Entry 8EDX (electron microscopy, 2.81 A resolution); this record covers chains C and D of the 6 polymer chains in the assembly.

# Chain C (and D)
Name: Tail Tube Protein gp93
Source organism: Oshimavirus P7426
Notes: chain D of this document is another copy of the same molecule, construct and numbering; everything in this record applies to it too
UniProt: A7XXS2 (A7XXS2_BP742); residues 1-348 here = UniProt positions 1-348
Amino-acid sequence (348 residues; row label = number of the first residue in the row):
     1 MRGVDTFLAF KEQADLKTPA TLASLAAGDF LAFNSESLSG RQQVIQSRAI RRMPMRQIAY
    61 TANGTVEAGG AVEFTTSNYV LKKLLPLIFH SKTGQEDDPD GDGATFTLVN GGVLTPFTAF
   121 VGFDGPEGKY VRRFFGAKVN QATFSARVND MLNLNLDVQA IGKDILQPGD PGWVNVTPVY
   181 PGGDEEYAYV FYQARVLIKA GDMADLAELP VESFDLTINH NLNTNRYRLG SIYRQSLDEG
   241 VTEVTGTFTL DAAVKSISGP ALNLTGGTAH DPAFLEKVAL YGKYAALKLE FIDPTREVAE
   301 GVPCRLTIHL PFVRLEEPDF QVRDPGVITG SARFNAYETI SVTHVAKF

# Interface between chain C and chain D
Contacting residue pairs (52; chain C residue first):
  Gln43(C) - Asn149(D)  hydrogen bond
  Ile45(C) - Asn149(D)
  Ile45(C) - Phe191(D)  hydrophobic
  Ser47(C) - Thr75(D)
  Ser47(C) - Met151(D)
  Arg48(C) - Asn34(D)
  Arg48(C) - Asp150(D)  salt bridge
  Arg48(C) - Asn153(D)
  Ala49(C) - Phe33(D)
  Ala49(C) - Asn34(D)  hydrogen bond (backbone-side chain)
  Ile50(C) - Gly3(D)
  Ile50(C) - Val4(D)
  Ile50(C) - Phe33(D)  hydrogen bond (backbone-backbone)
  Ile50(C) - Asn34(D)
  Arg51(C) - Val4(D)
  Arg51(C) - Ala32(D)
  Arg51(C) - Glu186(D)  salt bridge
  Arg52(C) - Val4(D)  hydrogen bond (side chain-backbone)
  Arg52(C) - Asp5(D)  salt bridge
  Ala59(C) - Gly183(D)
  Tyr60(C) - Met151(D)
  Ala62(C) - Val190(D)  hydrophobic
  Asn63(C) - Tyr192(D)
  Gly64(C) - Asn149(D)
  Gly64(C) - Phe191(D)
  Thr65(C) - Val148(D)
  Thr65(C) - Asn149(D)  hydrogen bond
  Thr65(C) - Phe191(D)
  Arg226(C) - Asp251(D)  salt bridge
  Arg226(C) - Val327(D)
  Tyr227(C) - Val148(D)  hydrophobic
  Tyr227(C) - Glu212(D)
  Arg228(C) - Val148(D)
  Arg228(C) - Phe191(D)
  Arg228(C) - Glu208(D)  salt bridge
  Arg228(C) - Pro210(D)
  Arg228(C) - Val211(D)
  Arg228(C) - Ile257(D)
  Leu229(C) - Ala146(D)
  Leu229(C) - Arg147(D)
  Leu229(C) - Val148(D)
  Leu229(C) - Phe191(D)
  Leu229(C) - Tyr192(D)  hydrogen bond (backbone-backbone)
  Leu229(C) - Val211(D)  hydrogen bond (backbone-backbone)
  Leu229(C) - Glu212(D)
  Leu229(C) - Ser213(D)
  Leu229(C) - Phe214(D)  hydrophobic
  Gly230(C) - Phe191(D)
  Gly230(C) - Tyr192(D)
  Gly230(C) - Ala194(D)
  Ser231(C) - Phe191(D)
  Ile232(C) - Tyr192(D)  hydrophobic
Also at the interface, not in a pair above, chain C (23 interface residues in all): Gln46, Asp238
Also at the interface, not in a pair above, chain D (33 interface residues in all): Arg2, Ser35, Glu73, Thr329

# Summary
23 residues of chain C face 33 of chain D across their interface, with 7 hydrogen bonds and 5 salt bridges.
Polar contacts include Arg48(C)-Asp150(D), Arg51(C)-Glu186(D) and Arg52(C)-Asp5(D).
Chain C and chain D are both Tail Tube Protein gp93 (Oshimavirus P7426); the structure, Cryo-EM Structure of
P74-26 tail-like tubes, was determined by electron microscopy (same publication as 8ED0).
